9H64 - chains A and B; structure by X-ray diffraction, 1.60 A resolution.

# Chain A (and B)
Name: Monoamine oxidase
Source organism: Thermoanaerobacterales bacterium
Notes: chain B of this document is another copy of the same molecule, construct and numbering; everything in this record applies to it too
UniProtKB: A0AAJ6N6J2 (A0AAJ6N6J2_9FIRM); residue numbers follow UniProt; this construct covers 1-453
Chain sequence (474 residues; each row starts with the number of its first residue; numbers below 1 keep their minus sign (Met-20 is residue -20)):
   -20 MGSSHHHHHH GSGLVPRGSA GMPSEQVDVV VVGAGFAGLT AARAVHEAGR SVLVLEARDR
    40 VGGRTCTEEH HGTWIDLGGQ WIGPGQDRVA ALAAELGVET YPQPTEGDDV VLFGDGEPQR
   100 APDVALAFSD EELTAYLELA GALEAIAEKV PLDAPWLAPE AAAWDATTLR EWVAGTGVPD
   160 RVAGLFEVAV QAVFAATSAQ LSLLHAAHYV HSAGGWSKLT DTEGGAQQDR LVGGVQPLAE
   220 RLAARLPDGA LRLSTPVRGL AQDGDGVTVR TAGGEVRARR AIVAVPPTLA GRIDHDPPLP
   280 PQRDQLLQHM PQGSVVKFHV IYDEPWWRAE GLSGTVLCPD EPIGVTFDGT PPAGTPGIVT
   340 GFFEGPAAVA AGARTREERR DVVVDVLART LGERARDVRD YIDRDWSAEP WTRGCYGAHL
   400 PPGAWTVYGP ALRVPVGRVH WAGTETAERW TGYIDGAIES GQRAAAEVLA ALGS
Not modelled in the structure: -20 to 4, 453
Differences from the reference sequence: initiating methionine (-20); expression tag (-19 to 0)
Glycans and other covalent adducts: flavin-adenine dinucleotide (FAD) linked to Cys394
Bound ions: Mg2+ near Thr84 (its only coordinating residue here)
Residues lining bound ligands:
  - N-heptylamine (A1ISO): Trp60, Ala171, Leu198, Thr199, Gln206, Val324, Phe326, Phe341, Tyr395, Tyr432
  - FAD (flavin-adenine dinucleotide): Val11, Gly12, Ala13, Gly14, Phe15, Ala16, Gly17, Leu34, Glu35, Ala36, Arg37, Gly41, Gly42, Arg43, Thr44, Leu56, Gly57, Gly58, Gln59, Trp60, Thr234, Pro235, Val236, Ala263, Val264, Pro265, Leu268, Ile272, Val294, Lys296, Trp385, Trp390, Tyr395, Gly422, Thr423, Gly431, Tyr432, Ile433, Ala436

# Chain A / chain B interface
Residue-residue contacts - 71 pairs, chain A then chain B:
  Ala145(A) - Arg149(B)
  Ala145(A) - Ala178(B)
  Arg149(A) - Ala145(B)
  Glu150(A) - Glu150(B)
  Ala178(A) - Ala145(B)
  Ala178(A) - Pro401(B)
  Gln179(A) - His288(B)  hydrogen bond
  Gln179(A) - Pro401(B)
  Gln179(A) - Tyr407(B)
  Arg237(A) - Arg249(B)
  Arg249(A) - Arg237(B)
  Thr267(A) - Gln287(B)
  Gly270(A) - Arg271(B)  hydrogen bond (backbone-side chain)
  Arg271(A) - Gly270(B)  hydrogen bond (side chain-backbone)
  Arg271(A) - Arg271(B)
  Arg271(A) - Asp283(B)  salt bridge
  Arg271(A) - Gln287(B)
  Pro277(A) - Pro389(B)  hydrophobic
  Pro277(A) - Arg392(B)
  Leu278(A) - Arg392(B)  hydrogen bond (backbone-side chain)
  Pro280(A) - Asp384(B)
  Pro280(A) - Ser386(B)
  Pro280(A) - Ala387(B)
  Pro280(A) - Arg392(B)
  Gln281(A) - Val348(B)
  Asp283(A) - Arg271(B)  salt bridge
  Asp283(A) - Arg392(B)  salt bridge
  Gln284(A) - Gln291(B)
  Gln284(A) - Gly292(B)  hydrogen bond (side chain-backbone)
  Gln284(A) - Ser293(B)  hydrogen bond
  Gln284(A) - Ser386(B)  hydrogen bond
  Gln284(A) - Arg392(B)  hydrogen bond (side chain-backbone)
  Gln284(A) - Gly393(B)
  Gln287(A) - Thr267(B)
  Gln287(A) - Arg271(B)
  Gln287(A) - Gln287(B)
  Gln287(A) - Pro290(B)
  Gln287(A) - Gln291(B)  hydrogen bond (side chain-backbone)
  Gln287(A) - Arg392(B)  hydrogen bond (side chain-backbone)
  His288(A) - Gln179(B)
  His288(A) - Pro290(B)
  Pro290(A) - Gln287(B)
  Pro290(A) - His288(B)
  Gln291(A) - Gln284(B)
  Gln291(A) - Gln287(B)  hydrogen bond (backbone-side chain)
  Gly292(A) - Gln284(B)  hydrogen bond (backbone-side chain)
  Ser293(A) - Gln284(B)  hydrogen bond
  Ser293(A) - Tyr407(B)  hydrogen bond
  Pro345(A) - Val406(B)  hydrophobic
  Val348(A) - Gln281(B)
  Val348(A) - Val406(B)  hydrophobic
  Val348(A) - Tyr407(B)  hydrophobic
  Asp384(A) - Pro280(B)
  Ser386(A) - Pro280(B)
  Ser386(A) - Gln284(B)  hydrogen bond
  Pro389(A) - Pro277(B)  hydrophobic
  Arg392(A) - Pro277(B)
  Arg392(A) - Leu278(B)  hydrogen bond (side chain-backbone)
  Arg392(A) - Pro280(B)
  Arg392(A) - Asp283(B)  salt bridge
  Arg392(A) - Gln284(B)  hydrogen bond (backbone-side chain)
  Arg392(A) - Gln287(B)  hydrogen bond (backbone-side chain)
  Gly393(A) - Gln284(B)
  His398(A) - His288(B)
  Pro401(A) - Ala178(B)
  Pro401(A) - Gln179(B)
  Val406(A) - Pro345(B)  hydrophobic
  Val406(A) - Val348(B)  hydrophobic
  Tyr407(A) - Gln179(B)
  Tyr407(A) - Ser293(B)  hydrogen bond
  Tyr407(A) - Val348(B)  hydrophobic
Other interface residues (no listed pair), chain A (39 interface residues in all): Thr147, Asp273, Pro279, Gly351, Ala387, Pro400
Other interface residues (no listed pair), chain B (39 interface residues in all): Thr147, Asp273, Pro279, His398, Pro400, Gly402

# Overview
Chain A and chain B each contribute 39 residues to their interface, with 19 hydrogen bonds and 4 salt bridges.
Polar contacts include Arg271(A)-Asp283(B), Asp283(A)-Arg392(B) and Gln179(A)-His288(B). Chain A binds
N-heptylamine. Flavin-adenine dinucleotide is covalently linked to Cys394(A).
Both chains are Monoamine oxidase (Thermoanaerobacterales bacterium). Entry 9H64 (Crystal structure of
Thermoanaerobacterales bacterium monoamine oxidase in complex with n-heptylamine) was determined by X-ray
diffraction together with 9H5P, 9H5Q and 9H5Z from the same study.
